6FMQ - chains A and B of the 3 polymer chains in the assembly; structure by X-ray diffraction, 2.10 A resolution.

# Chain A (and B)
Protein: Kelch-like ECH-associated protein 1
From: Homo sapiens
Notes: chain B of this document is another copy of the same molecule, construct and numbering; everything in this record applies to it too
UniProt: Q14145 (KEAP1_HUMAN); residues 321-609 here = UniProt positions 321-609
Sequence (414 residues; numbered 196 to 609; the number before each row is that of its first residue):
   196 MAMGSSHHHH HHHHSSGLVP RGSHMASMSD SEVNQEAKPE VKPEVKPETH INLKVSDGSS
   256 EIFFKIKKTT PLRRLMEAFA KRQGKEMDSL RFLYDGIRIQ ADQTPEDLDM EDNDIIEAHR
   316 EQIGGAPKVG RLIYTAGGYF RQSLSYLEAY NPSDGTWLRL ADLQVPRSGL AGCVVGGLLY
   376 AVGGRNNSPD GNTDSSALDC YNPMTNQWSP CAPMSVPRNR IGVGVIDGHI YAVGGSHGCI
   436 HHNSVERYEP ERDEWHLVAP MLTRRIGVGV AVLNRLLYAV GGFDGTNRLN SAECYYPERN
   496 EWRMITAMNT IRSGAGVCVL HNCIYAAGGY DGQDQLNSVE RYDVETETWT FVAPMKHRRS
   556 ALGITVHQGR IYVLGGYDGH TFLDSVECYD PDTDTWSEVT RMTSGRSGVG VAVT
Not modelled in the structure: 196-324
Differences from the reference sequence: initiating methionine (196); expression tag (197-320)
UniProt features mapped onto this chain:
  - site: Cys434 (Sensor for electrophilic agents)
  - modified residue: Cys434 (S-cGMP-cysteine)

# Chain A / chain B interface
Residue-residue contacts (15; chain A residue first):
  Arg336(A) - Arg336(B)
  Arg415(A) - Pro384(B)
  Arg415(A) - Asp385(B)  hydrogen bond (side chain-backbone)
  Cys434(A) - Gly433(B)  hydrogen bond (side chain-backbone)
  Cys434(A) - Cys434(B)  hydrophobic
  Arg483(A) - Asp385(B)  salt bridge
  Arg483(A) - Asn387(B)  hydrogen bond (side chain-backbone)
  Arg483(A) - Thr388(B)  hydrogen bond
  Tyr525(A) - Asp385(B)
  Gln530(A) - Asp385(B)  hydrogen bond
  Ser555(A) - Asp385(B)  hydrogen bond
  Tyr572(A) - Gln337(B)
  Tyr572(A) - Pro384(B)
  Tyr572(A) - Asp385(B)
  Phe577(A) - Pro384(B)  hydrophobic
Interface residues without a listed pair, chain A (13 interface residues in all): Tyr334, Pro384, Ile435, Phe478
Interface residues without a listed pair, chain B (10 interface residues in all): Gly386, Gly574

# Summary
13 residues of chain A and 10 residues of chain B are in contact, with 6 hydrogen bonds and 1 salt bridge.
Polar contacts include Arg483(A)-Asp385(B), Arg415(A)-Asp385(B) and Cys434(A)-Gly433(B).
Chain A and chain B are both Kelch-like ECH-associated protein 1 (Homo sapiens); the structure, Keap1 -
peptide complex, was determined by X-ray diffraction, deposited together with 6FMP.
